PDB entry 5NJ8 | X-ray diffraction, 3.30 A resolution | chains B and F of the 4 polymer chains in the assembly

== Chain B ==
Name: Aryl hydrocarbon receptor nuclear translocator
Organism: Mus musculus
UniProt: P53762 (ARNT_MOUSE); numbering as in UniProt; present here: 85-269, 298-345
Sequence (239 residues; numbered 79 to 345; 28 numbers in that range are skipped by the numbering (no residue carries them; nothing is unmodelled there); the number before each row is that of its first residue):
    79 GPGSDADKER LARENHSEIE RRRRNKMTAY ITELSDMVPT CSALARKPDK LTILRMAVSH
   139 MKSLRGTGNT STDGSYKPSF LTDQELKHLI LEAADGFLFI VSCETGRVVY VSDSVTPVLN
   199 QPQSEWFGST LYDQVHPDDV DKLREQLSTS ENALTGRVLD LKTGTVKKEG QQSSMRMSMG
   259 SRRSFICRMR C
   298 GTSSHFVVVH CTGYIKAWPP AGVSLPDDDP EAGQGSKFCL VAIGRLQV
Disordered / not traced: 79-84, 120-125, 144-151, 229-258, 298-301, 317-323, 330-333
Differences from the reference sequence: expression tag (79-84); engineered mutation Ser256 (Cys in P53762)
UniProt features mapped onto this chain:
  - region: Leu167 to Ala171 (Mediates the transcription activity and dimerization of the AHR:ARNT complex)
  - mutagenesis: His94 (H94A: Reduces DNA binding), Glu98 (E98A: Reduces DNA binding), Arg102 (R102E: Reduces DNA binding. Decreases transcription factor activity), Leu112 (L112D: Interferes with transcription factor activity; L112E: Impairs heterodimer formation with EPAS1. Impairs heterodimer formation with HIF1A ...), Leu132 (L132E: Impairs heterodimer formation with EPAS1. Impairs heterodimer formation with HIF1A. Significantly destabilizes ARNT?s heterodimeric interactions with both NPAS1 and NPAS3 ...), Val136 (V136D: Impairs heterodimer formation with EPAS1. Impairs heterodimer formation with HIF1A. Significantly destabilizes ARNT?s heterodimeric interactions with both NPAS1 and NPAS3 ...), Met139 (M139D: Interferes with transcription factor activity), Leu164 (L164D: Does not affect transcription factor activity), Leu167 (L167E: Highly reduces transcription activity. Impairs interaction with AHR. Impairs heterodimer formation with EPAS1. Impairs heterodimer formation with HIF1A ...), Ile168 (I168D: Highly reduces transcription activity. Impairs interaction with AHR. Impairs heterodimer formation with EPAS1. Impairs heterodimer formation with HIF1A ...), Ala171 (A171D: Reduces transcription activity. Markedly reduces interaction with AHR. Impairs heterodimer formation with EPAS1. Markedly decreases heterodimer formation with HIF1A ...), Ile264 (I264D: Impairs heterodimer formation with EPAS1. Markedly decreases heterodimer formation with HIF1A. Significantly destabilizes ARNT?s heterodimeric interactions with both NPAS1 and NPAS3 ...), 3 further mutagenesis entries in UniProt
Bound ions: erbium (III) ion (5 sites), coordinated by Glu87, Asp161, Asp173, Glu203, Asp326
What the authors report for this chain:
  - binding site for the 12-nt DNA strand (chain F): His94, Arg102
  - binding site for the 12-nt DNA strand: Glu98
  - mutagenesis - R102D, L112D, M139D: decreased signaling
  - mutagenesis - L164D: unchanged signaling

== Chain F ==
Molecule: 12-nt DNA strand
Sequence (12 nucleotides; row label = number of the first residue in the row):
     1 GGTTGCGTGA CC

== Chain B / chain F interface ==
Residue-residue contacts - 16 pairs, chain B then chain F:
  Arg88(B) with DT8(F), salt bridge to the phosphate; DG9(F), salt bridge to the phosphate
  Arg91(B) with DT8(F), phosphate contact; DG9(F), phosphate contact
  His94(B) with DG9(F), hydrogen bond to the base; DA10(F), base contact
  Ser95(B) with DT8(F), base contact
  Glu98(B) with DT8(F), base contact
  Arg99(B) with DC6(F), phosphate contact
  Arg102(B) with DC6(F), salt bridge to the phosphate; DG7(F), salt bridge to the phosphate
  Thr106(B) with DG5(F), phosphate contact
  Asp127(B) with DT3(F), sugar contact
  Lys128(B) with DT4(F), phosphate contact; DG5(F), salt bridge to the phosphate
  Leu129(B) with DT3(F), phosphate contact

== In short ==
The interface between chain B and chain F involves 11 residues on one side and 8 on the other, with 1 hydrogen
bond and 5 salt bridges. Among the polar pairs are His94(B)-DG9(F), Arg88(B)-DT8(F) and Arg88(B)-DG9(F). From
the paper: a binding site for the 12-nt DNA strand (chain F) at His94(B) and Arg102(B); R102D, L112D and M139D
of chain B reduce signaling.
Here chain B is Aryl hydrocarbon receptor nuclear translocator (Mus musculus) and chain F is a 12-nt DNA
strand. Entry 5NJ8 (Structural basis for aryl hydrocarbon receptor mediated gene activation) was determined by
X-ray diffraction.
